1LQP - chains A and B; structure by X-ray diffraction, 1.19 A resolution.

== Chain A (and B) ==
Molecule: Probable fosfomycin resistance protein
Source organism: Pseudomonas aeruginosa
Notes: EC 2.5.1.18; chain B of this document is another copy of the same molecule, construct and numbering; everything in this record applies to it too
UniProtKB: Q9I4K6 (FOSA_PSEAE); residues 1-135 here = UniProt positions 1-135
Amino-acid sequence (135 residues; each row starts with the number of its first residue):
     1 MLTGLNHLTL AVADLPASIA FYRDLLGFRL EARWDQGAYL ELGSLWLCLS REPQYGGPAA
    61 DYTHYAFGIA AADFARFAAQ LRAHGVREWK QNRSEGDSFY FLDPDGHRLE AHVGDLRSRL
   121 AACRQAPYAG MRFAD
Not modelled in the structure: 135
Metal / ion sites: Mn2+ site 1: His7 (together with fosfomycin) (shared with His64(B), Glu110(B) of chain B); Mn2+ site 2: His64, Glu110 (together with fosfomycin) (shared with His7(B) of chain B); K+: Asn92, Ser94, Glu95, Gly96, Ser98, His112, Arg119
Residues lining bound ligands:
  - fosfomycin (FCN), molecule 1: His7, Thr9, Tyr39, Trp46, Cys48
  - fosfomycin (FCN), molecule 2: Tyr62, Lys90, Arg93
  - fosfomycin (FCN), molecule 3: His64, Lys90, Ser94, Tyr100, Glu110, Arg119

== How chain A and chain B interact ==
Pairs across the interface (128):
  Met1(A) - Ile69(B)
  Met1(A) - Asp73(B)
  Met1(A) - Arg76(B)
  Met1(A) - Phe77(B)  hydrophobic
  Leu2(A) - Leu26(B)
  Leu2(A) - Leu42(B)
  Leu2(A) - Gly68(B)
  Leu2(A) - Phe77(B)  hydrophobic
  Leu2(A) - Ala111(B)  hydrophobic
  Thr3(A) - Gly43(B)
  Thr3(A) - Gly68(B)  hydrogen bond (backbone-backbone)
  Gly4(A) - Leu42(B)
  Gly4(A) - Phe67(B)
  Gly4(A) - Gly68(B)  hydrogen bond (backbone-backbone)
  Leu5(A) - Leu5(B)  hydrophobic
  Leu5(A) - Ala66(B)
  Asn6(A) - Ala66(B)  hydrogen bond (backbone-backbone)
  Asn6(A) - Phe67(B)
  Asn6(A) - Gly68(B)
  Asn6(A) - His112(B)
  Asn6(A) - Gly114(B)  hydrogen bond (side chain-backbone)
  His7(A) - His64(B)
  His7(A) - Tyr65(B)
  His7(A) - Ala66(B)  hydrogen bond (backbone-backbone)
  His7(A) - Glu110(B)  salt bridge
  Leu8(A) - His64(B)
  Leu8(A) - Tyr65(B)  hydrophobic
  Thr9(A) - Tyr62(B)
  Thr9(A) - Thr63(B)
  Thr9(A) - His64(B)  hydrogen bond (backbone-backbone)
  Ala11(A) - Asp61(B)
  Ala11(A) - Tyr62(B)
  Ala11(A) - Thr63(B)  hydrogen bond (backbone-side chain)
  Leu26(A) - Leu2(B)
  Arg29(A) - Ala134(B)  hydrogen bond (side chain-backbone)
  Leu30(A) - Ala134(B)
  Glu31(A) - Phe133(B)
  Glu31(A) - Ala134(B)  hydrogen bond (backbone-backbone)
  Ala32(A) - Leu120(B)  hydrophobic
  Ala32(A) - Met131(B)  hydrophobic
  Ala32(A) - Arg132(B)
  Ala32(A) - Phe133(B)  hydrophobic
  Arg33(A) - Gly130(B)
  Arg33(A) - Met131(B)
  Arg33(A) - Arg132(B)  hydrogen bond (backbone-backbone)
  Trp34(A) - Tyr128(B)
  Trp34(A) - Ala129(B)
  Trp34(A) - Gly130(B)
  Trp34(A) - Met131(B)  hydrophobic
  Asp35(A) - Ala129(B)  hydrogen bond (backbone-backbone)
  Tyr39(A) - Leu116(B)  hydrophobic
  Tyr39(A) - Arg119(B)  hydrogen bond
  Tyr39(A) - Tyr128(B)  hydrogen bond
  Glu41(A) - Leu116(B)
  Leu42(A) - Leu2(B)
  Leu42(A) - Gly4(B)
  Gly43(A) - Thr3(B)
  Trp46(A) - Asp115(B)
  Trp46(A) - Leu116(B)
  Trp46(A) - Arg119(B)
  Ser50(A) - Tyr62(B)
  Arg51(A) - Tyr62(B)
  Glu52(A) - Ala60(B)
  Glu52(A) - Asp61(B)
  Glu52(A) - Tyr62(B)  hydrogen bond (side chain-backbone)
  Tyr55(A) - Asp61(B)
  Ala60(A) - Glu52(B)
  Asp61(A) - Ala11(B)
  Asp61(A) - Glu52(B)
  Asp61(A) - Tyr55(B)
  Tyr62(A) - Thr9(B)
  Tyr62(A) - Ala11(B)
  Tyr62(A) - Ser50(B)
  Tyr62(A) - Arg51(B)
  Tyr62(A) - Glu52(B)  hydrogen bond (backbone-side chain)
  Thr63(A) - Thr9(B)
  Thr63(A) - Leu10(B)
  Thr63(A) - Ala11(B)  hydrogen bond (side chain-backbone)
  Thr63(A) - Tyr65(B)
  Thr63(A) - His107(B)
  His64(A) - His7(B)
  His64(A) - Leu8(B)
  His64(A) - Thr9(B)  hydrogen bond (backbone-backbone)
  Tyr65(A) - His7(B)
  Tyr65(A) - Leu8(B)  hydrophobic
  Tyr65(A) - Thr63(B)
  Tyr65(A) - Tyr65(B)  hydrogen bond
  Ala66(A) - Leu5(B)
  Ala66(A) - Asn6(B)  hydrogen bond (backbone-backbone)
  Ala66(A) - His7(B)  hydrogen bond (backbone-backbone)
  Phe67(A) - Leu2(B)  hydrophobic
  Phe67(A) - Gly4(B)
  Phe67(A) - Asn6(B)
  Gly68(A) - Leu2(B)
  Gly68(A) - Thr3(B)  hydrogen bond (backbone-backbone)
  Gly68(A) - Gly4(B)  hydrogen bond (backbone-backbone)
  Gly68(A) - Asn6(B)
  Ile69(A) - Met1(B)
  Ile69(A) - Leu2(B)  hydrophobic
  Asp73(A) - Met1(B)
  Phe77(A) - Leu2(B)  hydrophobic
  His107(A) - Thr63(B)
  Glu110(A) - His7(B)  salt bridge
  His112(A) - Asn6(B)
  Gly114(A) - Asn6(B)  hydrogen bond (backbone-side chain)
  Asp115(A) - Trp46(B)
  Leu116(A) - Glu41(B)
  Leu116(A) - Trp46(B)
  Arg117(A) - Arg29(B)
  Arg117(A) - Glu31(B)  salt bridge
  Arg117(A) - Glu41(B)  salt bridge
  Arg119(A) - Tyr39(B)  hydrogen bond
  Arg119(A) - Trp46(B)
  Leu120(A) - Glu31(B)
  Leu120(A) - Ala32(B)  hydrophobic
  Tyr128(A) - Trp34(B)
  Tyr128(A) - Tyr39(B)  hydrogen bond
  Ala129(A) - Trp34(B)
  Ala129(A) - Asp35(B)  hydrogen bond (backbone-backbone)
  Gly130(A) - Arg33(B)
  Met131(A) - Ala32(B)  hydrophobic
  Met131(A) - Arg33(B)
  Met131(A) - Trp34(B)  hydrophobic
  Arg132(A) - Ala32(B)
  Arg132(A) - Arg33(B)  hydrogen bond (backbone-backbone)
  Phe133(A) - Glu31(B)
  Ala134(A) - Leu30(B)
  Ala134(A) - Glu31(B)  hydrogen bond (backbone-backbone)
Other interface residues (no listed pair), chain A (61 interface residues in all): Leu10, Leu45, Gly57, Ala59, Ala111, Cys123
Other interface residues (no listed pair), chain B (61 interface residues in all): Leu45, Gly57, Ala59, Arg117

== Summary ==
The chain A/chain B interface involves 61 residues from each chain, with 28 hydrogen bonds and 4 salt bridges.
Polar contacts include His7(A)-Glu110(B), Arg117(A)-Glu31(B) and Arg117(A)-Glu41(B). Ligands of chain A: 3
copies of fosfomycin. His64(A) and Glu110(A) form the Mn2+ site 2.
Both chains are Probable fosfomycin resistance protein (Pseudomonas aeruginosa). Entry 1LQP (Crystal structure
of the fosfomycin resistance protein (fosa) containing bound substrate) was determined by X-ray diffraction,
deposited together with 1LQK and 1LQO.
